Entry 4XYL (X-ray diffraction, 1.95 A resolution); this record covers chains B and D of the 4 polymer chains in the assembly.

# Chain B (and D)
Molecule: beta subunit of Acyl-CoA synthetase (NDP forming)
From: Korarchaeum cryptofilum (strain OPF8)
Notes: chain D of this document is another copy of the same molecule, construct and numbering; everything in this record applies to it too
UniProtKB: B1L7P8 (B1L7P8_KORCO); numbering as in UniProt (aligned over 1-230)
Chain sequence (230 residues; each row starts with the number of its first residue):
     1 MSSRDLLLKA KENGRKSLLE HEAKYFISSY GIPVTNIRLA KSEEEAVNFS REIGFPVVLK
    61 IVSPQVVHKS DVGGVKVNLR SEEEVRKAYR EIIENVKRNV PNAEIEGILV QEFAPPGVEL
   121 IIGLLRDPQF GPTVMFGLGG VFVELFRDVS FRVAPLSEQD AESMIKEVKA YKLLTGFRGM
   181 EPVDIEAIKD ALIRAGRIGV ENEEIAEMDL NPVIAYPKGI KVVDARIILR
Disordered / not traced: 1, 102-105 (chain D: 1, 100-102)
From the paper describing this entry:
  - catalytic residues: His68, Arg178, Arg226 (proposed by the authors, not directly observed)

# Interface between chain B and chain D
Contacting residue pairs (19; chain B residue first):
  Val141(B) - Phe177(D)  hydrophobic
  Phe142(B) - Phe142(D)  hydrophobic
  Phe142(B) - Phe146(D)  hydrophobic
  Glu144(B) - Arg178(D)  salt bridge
  Leu145(B) - Lys172(D)
  Leu145(B) - Leu173(D)  hydrophobic
  Leu145(B) - Phe177(D)  hydrophobic
  Phe146(B) - Lys169(D)
  Phe146(B) - Ala170(D)  hydrophobic
  Phe146(B) - Leu173(D)  hydrophobic
  Arg147(B) - Lys172(D)
  Lys169(B) - Phe146(D)
  Ala170(B) - Phe146(D)  hydrophobic
  Lys172(B) - Leu145(D)
  Leu173(B) - Leu145(D)  hydrophobic
  Leu173(B) - Phe146(D)  hydrophobic
  Phe177(B) - Val141(D)  hydrophobic
  Phe177(B) - Leu145(D)  hydrophobic
  Arg178(B) - Glu144(D)  salt bridge
Interface residues without a listed pair, chain B (13 interface residues in all): Gly176

# Summary
13 residues of chain B and 11 residues of chain D are in contact; the contacts include 2 salt bridges. Its one
salt-bridged contact is Glu144(B)-Arg178(D). The paper reports catalytic residues His68(B), Arg178(B) and
Arg226(B).
Both chains are beta subunit of Acyl-CoA synthetase (NDP forming) (Korarchaeum cryptofilum (strain OPF8)).
Entry 4XYL (Ca. Korarchaeum cryptofilum ACD1 in complex with coenzyme A) was determined by X-ray diffraction,
deposited together with 4XYM, 4XZ3, 4Y8V, 4YAJ, 4YAK, 4YB8, 4YBZ and 5HBR.
